Entry 7VY2 (electron microscopy, 2.75 A resolution); this record covers chains m and h of the 66 polymer chains in the assembly.

== Chain m ==
Name: Reaction center protein M chain
Source organism: Rhodobacter sphaeroides f. sp. denitrificans
UniProtKB: A0A7Z6QV86 (A0A7Z6QV86_CERSP); residues 1-307 here correspond to UniProt positions 2-308 (UniProt number = residue number + 1)
Sequence (307 residues; numbered 1 to 307; the number before each row is that of its first residue):
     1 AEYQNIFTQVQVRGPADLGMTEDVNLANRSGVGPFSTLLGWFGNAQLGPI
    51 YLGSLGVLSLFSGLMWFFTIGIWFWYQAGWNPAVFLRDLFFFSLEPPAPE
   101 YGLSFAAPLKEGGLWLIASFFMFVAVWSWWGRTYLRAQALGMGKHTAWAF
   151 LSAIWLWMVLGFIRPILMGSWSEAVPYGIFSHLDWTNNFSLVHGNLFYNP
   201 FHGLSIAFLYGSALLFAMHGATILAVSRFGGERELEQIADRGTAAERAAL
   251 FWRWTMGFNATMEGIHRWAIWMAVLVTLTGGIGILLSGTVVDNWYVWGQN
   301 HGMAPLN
Not modelled in the structure: 307
Bound ions: Fe ion: H219, E234, H266 (shared with 2 residues of chain l)
Ligand contacts:
  - bacteriochlorophyll a (BCL), molecule 1: W66, F67, F90, M122, W157, L160, V175, I179, H182, L183, W185, T186
  - bacteriochlorophyll a (BCL), molecule 2: W66, M122, V126, F150, A153, I154, L156, W157, L160, W185, T186, N187, F189, S190, L196, F197, H202, S205, I206, L209, Y210, V276, T277, G280, I284
  - bacteriochlorophyll a (BCL), molecule 3: T186, F197, L209, Y210
  - bacteriochlorophyll a (BCL), molecule 4: F197, H202, G203, L204, I206, A207, Y210, G211, L214
  - bacteriopheophytin a (BPH), molecule 1: S59, L60, G63, L64, W66, F67, A125, V126, W129, T133, T146, A149, F150, A153, A273, V274, T277
  - bacteriopheophytin a (BPH), molecule 2: Y210, A213, L214, A217, M218, W252, T255, M256
  - phosphatidylethanolamine (PTY): F208, R253, M256, G257, F258, W268, W271, M272, L275
  - spheroidene (SPO): W66, F67, I70, G71, I72, F74, W75, F85, L89, F105, W115, L116, S119, F120, M122, F123, W157, M158, L160, G161, F162, W171, V175, P176, Y177, G178, I179, H182
  - ubiquinone-10 (U10), molecule 1: L86, L89, F90, F91, I179
  - ubiquinone-10 (U10), molecule 2: L214, L215, M218, H219, T222, I223, A245, A248, A249, W252, M256, F258, N259, A260, T261, M262, I265, W268, M272

== Chain h ==
Name: Photosynthetic reaction center subunit H
Source organism: Rhodobacter sphaeroides f. sp. denitrificans
UniProtKB: A0A7Z6QV87 (A0A7Z6QV87_CERSP); numbering as in UniProt (aligned over 1-260)
Sequence (260 residues; each row starts with the number of its first residue):
     1 MVGVTAFGNFDLASLAIYSFWIFLAGLIYYLQTENMREGYPLENEDGTPA
    51 ANQGPFPLPKPKTFILPHGRGTLTVPGPESEDRPIALARTAVSEGFPHAP
   101 TGDPMKDGVGPASWVARRDLPELDGHGHNKIKPMKAAAGFYVSAGKNPIG
   151 LPVRGCDLEIAGKVVDIWVDIPEQMARFLEVELKDGSTRLLPMQMVKVQS
   201 NRVHVNALSSDLFAGIPTIKSPTEVTLLEEDKICGYVAGGLMYAAPKRKS
   251 VVAAMLAEYA
Not modelled in the structure: 249-260
Ligand contacts:
  - phosphatidylethanolamine (PTY), molecule 1: L24, L27, I28, L31, Q32, M36, Y40, L42, Q53, G54, P55, F56
  - phosphatidylethanolamine (PTY), molecule 2: A25, I28, L42, N52, Q53, G54, P55, F56

== How chain m and chain h interact ==
Contacting residue pairs (122):
  A1(m) - K197(h)
  E2(m) - K197(h)
  E2(m) - N206(h)  hydrogen bond
  Y3(m) - M193(h)
  Y3(m) - Q194(h)
  Y3(m) - V196(h)
  Y3(m) - K197(h)
  N5(m) - Q194(h)
  Q9(m) - G145(h)
  Q9(m) - M193(h)
  Q9(m) - V196(h)  hydrogen bond (side chain-backbone)
  Q9(m) - V198(h)
  V10(m) - V142(h)  hydrophobic
  V10(m) - A144(h)
  V10(m) - K146(h)
  Q11(m) - Y141(h)
  Q11(m) - V142(h)
  Q11(m) - S143(h)  hydrogen bond (backbone-backbone)
  Q11(m) - A144(h)  hydrogen bond (backbone-backbone)
  V12(m) - F140(h)  hydrophobic
  V12(m) - Y141(h)
  V12(m) - V169(h)  hydrophobic
  V12(m) - Q174(h)
  R13(m) - G139(h)
  R13(m) - F140(h)
  R13(m) - Y141(h)  hydrogen bond (backbone-backbone)
  R13(m) - S143(h)  hydrogen bond
  R13(m) - Q174(h)
  G14(m) - G139(h)
  G14(m) - F140(h)
  G14(m) - Q174(h)  hydrogen bond (backbone-side chain)
  P15(m) - A138(h)
  P15(m) - F140(h)
  P15(m) - Q174(h)  hydrogen bond (backbone-side chain)
  D17(m) - P172(h)
  M20(m) - G125(h)
  M20(m) - H126(h)
  F35(m) - Q174(h)
  T37(m) - A144(h)
  W41(m) - A144(h)  hydrophobic
  W41(m) - G145(h)
  N44(m) - E173(h)  hydrogen bond
  P200(m) - I17(h)  hydrophobic
  F201(m) - A16(h)
  F201(m) - I17(h)
  L204(m) - I17(h)  hydrophobic
  L204(m) - F20(h)  hydrophobic
  L204(m) - W21(h)  hydrophobic
  F208(m) - F20(h)  hydrophobic
  S227(m) - Q194(h)
  R228(m) - Q194(h)
  R228(m) - M195(h)
  R228(m) - C234(h)  hydrogen bond (backbone-side chain)
  R228(m) - L241(h)
  F229(m) - C234(h)
  F229(m) - A238(h)  hydrophobic
  E232(m) - R177(h)  salt bridge
  R233(m) - E122(h)  salt bridge
  R233(m) - I131(h)
  R233(m) - R177(h)
  R233(m) - E230(h)  salt bridge
  E236(m) - R117(h)
  E236(m) - R118(h)  salt bridge
  E236(m) - E122(h)
  E236(m) - L227(h)
  Q237(m) - R117(h)
  I238(m) - L73(h)
  A239(m) - L73(h)
  D240(m) - R117(h)  salt bridge
  D240(m) - R118(h)  hydrogen bond (side chain-backbone)
  D240(m) - L227(h)
  R241(m) - E38(h)  salt bridge
  R241(m) - E79(h)  salt bridge
  R241(m) - V115(h)
  G242(m) - V115(h)
  G242(m) - R117(h)
  G242(m) - D231(h)
  T243(m) - S113(h)  hydrogen bond (side chain-backbone)
  T243(m) - V115(h)
  T243(m) - D231(h)  hydrogen bond (backbone-side chain)
  E246(m) - V115(h)
  R247(m) - P111(h)  hydrogen bond (side chain-backbone)
  R247(m) - A112(h)
  R247(m) - S113(h)  hydrogen bond (side chain-backbone)
  R253(m) - Y40(h)  hydrogen bond
  R253(m) - L42(h)
  F258(m) - Q32(h)
  A260(m) - N35(h)
  T261(m) - N35(h)  hydrogen bond (backbone-side chain)
  T261(m) - E38(h)
  E263(m) - K62(h)  salt bridge
  E263(m) - F64(h)
  G264(m) - N35(h)
  I265(m) - N35(h)  hydrogen bond (backbone-side chain)
  R267(m) - Y30(h)  hydrogen bond
  R267(m) - L31(h)
  W268(m) - L31(h)  hydrophobic
  W268(m) - N35(h)
  W271(m) - F23(h)  hydrophobic
  W271(m) - L27(h)  hydrophobic
  W271(m) - L31(h)
  L275(m) - F20(h)  hydrophobic
  L275(m) - L27(h)  hydrophobic
  T279(m) - F20(h)
  L286(m) - A13(h)  hydrophobic
  G288(m) - M1(h)
  T289(m) - M1(h)
  T289(m) - V2(h)  hydrogen bond (backbone-backbone)
  V290(m) - M1(h)
  V290(m) - V2(h)
  V290(m) - G3(h)
  V290(m) - D11(h)
  V290(m) - L12(h)  hydrophobic
  V291(m) - D11(h)
  D292(m) - M1(h)
  W297(m) - D11(h)  hydrogen bond
  W297(m) - A13(h)
  W297(m) - S14(h)
  N300(m) - N9(h)  hydrogen bond (backbone-side chain)
  H301(m) - N9(h)  hydrogen bond (side chain-backbone)
  H301(m) - D11(h)  salt bridge
  H301(m) - S14(h)  hydrogen bond
Interface residues without a listed pair, chain m (62 interface residues in all): G19, Q46, N259, I282, W294
Interface residues without a listed pair, chain h (75 interface residues in all): L24, E34, R37, G39, G110, W114, M134, P148, D170, M175, A176, P192, G235

== In short ==
Chain m and chain h form an interface of 62 and 75 residues respectively; the contacts include 24 hydrogen
bonds and 9 salt bridges. Polar contacts include E232(m)-R177(h), R233(m)-E122(h) and R233(m)-E230(h). One
phosphatidylethanolamine molecule is bound between chain m and chain h.
Here chain m is Reaction center protein M chain and chain h is Photosynthetic reaction center subunit H, both
from Rhodobacter sphaeroides f. sp. denitrificans. Entry 7VY2 (Structure of photosynthetic LH1-rc
super-complex of rhodobacter sphaeroides dimer) was determined by electron microscopy, deposited together with
7VY3.
